Entry 8SMY (electron microscopy, 3.20 A resolution); this record covers chains B and J of the 12 polymer chains in the assembly.

[Chain B]
Protein: Histone H4
From: Homo sapiens
UniProt: P62805 (H4_HUMAN); residues 0-102 here correspond to UniProt positions 1-103 (UniProt number = residue number + 1)
Chain sequence (107 residues; row label = number of the first residue in the row; numbers below 1 keep their minus sign (Gly-4 is residue -4)):
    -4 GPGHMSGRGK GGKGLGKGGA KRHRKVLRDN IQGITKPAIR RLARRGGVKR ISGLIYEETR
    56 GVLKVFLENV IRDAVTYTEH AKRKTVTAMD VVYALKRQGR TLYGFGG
Unresolved in the structure: -4 to 19
Differences from the reference sequence: expression tag (-4 to -1)
UniProt features mapped onto this chain:
  - DNA-binding region: Lys16 to Lys20
  - modified residue: Ser1 (N-acetylserine), Arg3 (Asymmetric dimethylarginine), Lys5 (N6-(2-hydroxyisobutyryl)lysine), Lys8 (N6-(2-hydroxyisobutyryl)lysine), Lys12 (N6-(2-hydroxyisobutyryl)lysine), Lys16 (N6-(2-hydroxyisobutyryl)lysine), Lys20 (N6,N6,N6-trimethyllysine), Lys31 (N6-(2-hydroxyisobutyryl)lysine), Lys44 (N6-(2-hydroxyisobutyryl)lysine), Ser47 (Phosphoserine), Tyr51 (Phosphotyrosine), Lys59 (N6-(2-hydroxyisobutyryl)lysine), Lys77 (N6-(2-hydroxyisobutyryl)lysine), Lys79 (N6-(2-hydroxyisobutyryl)lysine), Thr80 (Phosphothreonine), Tyr88 (Phosphotyrosine), Lys91 (N6-(2-hydroxyisobutyryl)lysine)
  - cross-link (Glycyl lysine isopeptide (Lys-Gly)): Lys12 (interchain with G-Cter in SUMO2), Lys20 (interchain with G-Cter in SUMO2), Lys31 (interchain with G-Cter in SUMO2), Lys59 (interchain with G-Cter in SUMO2), Lys79 (interchain with G-Cter in SUMO2), Lys91 (interchain with G-Cter in SUMO2)

[Chain J]
Molecule: 147-nt DNA strand
From: Homo sapiens
Sequence (147 nucleotides; row label = number of the first residue in the row; numbers below 1 keep their minus sign (DA-73 is residue -73)):
   -73 ATCGGATGTA TATATCTGAC ACGTGCCTGG AGACTAGGGA GTAATCCCCT TGGCGGTTAA
   -13 AACGCGGGGG ACAGCGCGTA CGTGCGTTTA AGCGGTGCTA GAGCTGTCTA CGACCAATTG
    47 AGCGGCCTCG GCACCGGGAT TCTCGAT

[Chain B / chain J interface]
Contacting residue pairs (10; chain B residue first):
  Arg45(B) with DC7(J), sugar contact; DG8(J), phosphate contact
  Ile46(B) with DC7(J), phosphate contact; DG8(J), hydrogen bond to the phosphate
  Ser47(B) with DC7(J), hydrogen bond to the phosphate
  Gly48(B) with DC7(J), hydrogen bond to the phosphate
  Arg78(B) with DA28(J), phosphate contact
  Lys79(B) with DG27(J), phosphate contact; DA28(J), hydrogen bond to the phosphate
  Thr80(B) with DA28(J), hydrogen bond to the phosphate
Other interface residues (no listed pair), chain B (9 interface residues in all): Arg39, Lys44

[Summary]
9 residues of chain B and 4 residues of chain J are in contact; the contacts include 5 hydrogen bonds. Polar
pairs include Ile46(B)-DG8(J), Ser47(B)-DC7(J) and Gly48(B)-DC7(J). From UniProt: a DNA-binding region on
chain B.
Chain B is Histone H4 and chain J is a 147-nt DNA strand, both from Homo sapiens; the structure, Cryo-EM
structure of the human nucleosome core particle in complex with RNF168 and UbcH5c~Ub (UbcH5c chemically ...,
was determined by electron microscopy, deposited together with 8SMW, 8SMX, 8SMZ, 8SN0, 8SN1, 8SN2 and 3
further entries.
